Entry 3GC4 (X-ray diffraction, 1.80 A resolution); this record covers chain A.

== Chain A ==
Molecule: Queuine tRNA-ribosyltransferase
Source organism: Zymomonas mobilis
Notes: EC 2.4.2.29
Reference sequence: P28720 (TGT_ZYMMO); numbering as in UniProt (aligned over 1-386)
Amino-acid sequence (386 residues; each row starts with the number of its first residue):
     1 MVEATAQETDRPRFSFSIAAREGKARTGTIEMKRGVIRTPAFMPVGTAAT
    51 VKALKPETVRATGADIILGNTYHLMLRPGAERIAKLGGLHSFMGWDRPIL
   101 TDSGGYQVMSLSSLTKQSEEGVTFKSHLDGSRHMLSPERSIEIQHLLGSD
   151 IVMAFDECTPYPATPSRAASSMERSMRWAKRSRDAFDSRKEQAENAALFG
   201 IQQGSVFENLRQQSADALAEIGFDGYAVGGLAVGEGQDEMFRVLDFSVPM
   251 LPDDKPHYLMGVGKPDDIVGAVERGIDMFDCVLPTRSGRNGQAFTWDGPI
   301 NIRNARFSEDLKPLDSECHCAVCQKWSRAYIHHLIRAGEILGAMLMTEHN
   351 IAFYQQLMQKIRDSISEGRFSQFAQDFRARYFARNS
Unresolved in the structure: 1-10, 107-116, 125-133, 384-386
Metal / ion sites: Zn2+: Cys318, Cys320, Cys323, His349
Ligand contacts: AAQ (6-amino-4-[2-(benzylamino)ethyl]-2-(methylamino)-1,7-dihydro-8H-imidazo[4,5-g]quinazolin-8-one): Val45, Thr47, Leu68, Asn70, His73, Asp102, Ser103, Gly105, Tyr106, Asp156, Cys158, Ile201, Gln203, Gly229, Gly230, Leu231, Ala232, Val233, Met260, Gly261, Asp280, Val282
UniProt features mapped onto this chain:
  - region (RNA binding): Gly261 to Asp267, Thr285 to Arg289
  - active site: Asp102 (Proton acceptor), Asp280 (Nucleophile)
  - binding site (substrate): Asp102 to Tyr106, Asp156, Gln203, Gly230
  - binding site (Zn(2+)): Cys318, Cys320, Cys323, His349
  - mutagenesis: Ser103 (S103A: Strongly reduces activity), Asp156 (D156A: Abolishes catalytic activity), Asp280 (D280N: Abolishes catalytic activity)

== Overview ==
Ligands of chain A: compound AAQ. Cys318, Cys320, Cys323 and His349 form the Zn2+ site. Curated annotation
(UniProt) lists active-site residues Asp102 and Asp280, 8 substrate-binding residues, 4 Zn2+-binding residues
and 3 mutagenesis sites.
Chain A is Queuine tRNA-ribosyltransferase (Zymomonas mobilis); the structure, tRNA-guanine transglycosylase
in complex with inhibitor, was determined by X-ray diffraction, deposited together with 3GC5, 3GE7, 3EOS and
3EOU.
